PDB entry 8PFJ | electron microscopy, 3.40 A resolution | chains P and A of the 9 polymer chains in the assembly

[Chain P]
Molecule: Transcription antitermination protein RfaH
Source organism: Escherichia coli
UniProtKB: P0AFW0 (RFAH_ECOLI); residues 1-162 here = UniProt positions 1-162
Chain sequence (164 residues; each row starts with the number of its first residue; numbers below 1 keep their minus sign (Gly-1 is residue -1)):
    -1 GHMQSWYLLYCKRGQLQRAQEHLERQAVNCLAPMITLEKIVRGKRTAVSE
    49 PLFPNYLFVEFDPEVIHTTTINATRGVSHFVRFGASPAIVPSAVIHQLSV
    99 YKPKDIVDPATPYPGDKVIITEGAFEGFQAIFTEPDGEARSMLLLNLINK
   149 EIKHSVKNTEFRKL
Disordered / not traced: -1 to 0, 102-162
Differences from the reference sequence: expression tag (-1 to 0)

[Chain A]
Molecule: non-template DNA
Sequence (40 nucleotides; numbered 1 to 40; the number before each row is that of its first residue):
     1 CACCACCACGCGGGCGGTAGCGTGCTTTTTTCGATCTTCC
Disordered / not traced: 1-2

[How chain P and chain A interact]
Pairs across the interface (24):
  Tyr8(P) with DG13(A), phosphate contact
  Lys10(P) with DG16(A), hydrogen bond to the base; DG17(A), hydrogen bond to the base
  Arg11(P) with DC11(A), hydrogen bond to the phosphate; DG12(A), salt bridge to the phosphate
  His20(P) with DT18(A), base contact
  Arg23(P) with DT18(A), base contact
  Gln24(P) with DT18(A), base contact
  Arg40(P) with DC4(A), base contact
  Thr68(P) with DT18(A), sugar contact; DA19(A), hydrogen bond to the phosphate
  Asn70(P) with DG17(A), hydrogen bond to the base
  Ala71(P) with DG17(A), base contact; DT18(A), phosphate contact; DA19(A), sugar contact
  Thr72(P) with DG17(A), hydrogen bond to the base; DT18(A), base contact
  Arg73(P) with DG17(A), base contact; DT18(A), salt bridge to the phosphate
  Gly74(P) with DG17(A), hydrogen bond to the base
  Val75(P) with DG16(A), base contact; DG17(A), hydrogen bond to the base
  Ser76(P) with DG13(A), phosphate contact; DG16(A), base contact
Interface residues without a listed pair, chain P (17 interface residues in all): Arg16, Asn53
Interface residues without a listed pair, chain A (9 interface residues in all): DC3

[In short]
17 residues of chain P face 9 of chain A across their interface; the contacts include 8 hydrogen bonds and 2
salt bridges. Among the polar pairs are Lys10(P)-DG16(A), Lys10(P)-DG17(A) and Asn70(P)-DG17(A).
Here chain P is Transcription antitermination protein RfaH (Escherichia coli) and chain A is non-template DNA.
Entry 8PFJ (fully recruited RfaH bound to E. coli transcription complex paused at ops site (not fully
complementary ...) was determined by electron microscopy (same publication as 8PEN, 8PFG, 8PH9, 8PHK, 8PIB,
8PID, 8PIL and 8PIM).
